7JG7 - chains C and F of the 20 polymer chains in the assembly; structure by electron microscopy, 3.50 A resolution.

== Chain C ==
Name: ATP synthase subunit alpha
Source organism: Mycolicibacterium smegmatis
Notes: EC 7.1.2.2
UniProt: A0A0D6IV93 (A0A0D6IV93_MYCSM); residues 23-548 here = UniProt positions 23-548
Amino-acid sequence (548 residues; each row starts with the number of its first residue; X marks 22 residues of unknown identity (built as UNK)):
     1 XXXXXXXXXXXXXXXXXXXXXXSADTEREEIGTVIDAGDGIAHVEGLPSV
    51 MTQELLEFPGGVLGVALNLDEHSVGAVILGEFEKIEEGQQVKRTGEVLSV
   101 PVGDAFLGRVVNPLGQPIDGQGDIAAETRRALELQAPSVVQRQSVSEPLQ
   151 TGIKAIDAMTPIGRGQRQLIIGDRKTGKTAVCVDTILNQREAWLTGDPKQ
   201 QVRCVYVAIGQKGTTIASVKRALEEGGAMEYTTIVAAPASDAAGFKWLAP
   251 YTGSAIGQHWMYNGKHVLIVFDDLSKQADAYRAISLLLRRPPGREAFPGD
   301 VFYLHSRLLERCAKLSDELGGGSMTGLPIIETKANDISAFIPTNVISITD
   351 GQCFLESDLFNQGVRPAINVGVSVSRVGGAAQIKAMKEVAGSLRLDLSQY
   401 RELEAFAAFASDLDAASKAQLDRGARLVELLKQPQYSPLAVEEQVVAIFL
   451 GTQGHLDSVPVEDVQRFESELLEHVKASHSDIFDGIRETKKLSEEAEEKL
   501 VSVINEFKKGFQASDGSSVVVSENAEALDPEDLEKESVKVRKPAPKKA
Disordered / not traced: 1-11, 23-27, 517-526, 546-548

== Chain F ==
Name: ATP synthase subunit beta
Source organism: Mycolicibacterium smegmatis
Notes: EC 7.1.2.2
UniProt: A0A0D6IU77 (A0A0D6IU77_MYCSM); numbering as in UniProt (aligned over 1-475)
Amino-acid sequence (475 residues; each row starts with the number of its first residue):
     1 MTATAEKTAGRVVRITGPVVDVEFPRGSVPELFNALHAEITFGALAKTLT
    51 LEVAQHLGDSLVRCISMQPTDGLVRGVEVTDTGASISVPVGDGVKGHVFN
   101 ALGDCLDDPGYGKDFEHWSIHRKPPAFSDLEPRTEMLETGLKVVDLLTPY
   151 VRGGKIALFGGAGVGKTVLIQEMINRIARNFGGTSVFAGVGERTREGNDL
   201 WVELADANVLKDTALVFGQMDEPPGTRMRVALSALTMAEFFRDEQGQDVL
   251 LFIDNIFRFTQAGSEVSTLLGRMPSAVGYQPTLADEMGELQERITSTRGR
   301 SITSMQAVYVPADDYTDPAPATTFAHLDATTELSRAVFSKGIFPAVDPLA
   351 SSSTILDPAIVGDEHYRVAQEVIRILQRYKDLQDIIAILGIDELSEEDKQ
   401 LVNRARRIERFLSQNMMAAEQFTGQPGSTVPLKETIEAFDKLTKGEFDHL
   451 PEQAFFLIGGLDDLAKKAESLGAKL
Disordered / not traced: 1-7, 472-475

== Interface between chain C and chain F ==
Contacting residue pairs (13):
  Met-51(C) / Leu-73(F)
  Thr-52(C) / Asp-71(F)
  Thr-52(C) / Gly-72(F)  hydrogen bond (backbone-backbone)
  Thr-52(C) / Leu-73(F)  hydrogen bond (backbone-backbone)
  Asn-68(C) / Ile-15(F)
  Leu-69(C) / Arg-14(F)
  Leu-69(C) / Ile-15(F)  hydrogen bond (backbone-backbone)
  Asp-70(C) / Val-13(F)
  Glu-71(C) / Val-13(F)
  Gly-371(C) / Ser-339(F)
  Gly-378(C) / Gln-421(F)
  Gly-379(C) / Gln-421(F)  hydrogen bond (backbone-backbone)
  Gly-391(C) / Phe-422(F)
Also at the interface, not in a pair above, chain C (20 interface residues in all): Pro-48, Val-50, Leu-67, Arg-294, Gly-299, Ser-306, Ser-338, Ala-380, Ser-398, Gln-399
Also at the interface, not in a pair above, chain F (19 interface residues in all): Gly-17, Val-74, Arg-75, Met-220, Glu-265, Gly-278, Ala-312, Phe-338, Lys-340, Thr-423

== Summary ==
The interface between chain C and chain F involves 20 residues on one side and 19 on the other, with 4
hydrogen bonds. Backbone hydrogen bonds pair Thr-52(C)/Gly-72(F), Thr-52(C)/Leu-73(F) and Leu-69(C)/Ile-15(F).
Here chain C is ATP synthase subunit alpha and chain F is ATP synthase subunit beta, both from
Mycolicibacterium smegmatis. Entry 7JG7 (Cryo-EM structure of bedaquiline-free Mycobacterium smegmatis ATP
synthase rotational state 3 (backbone model)) was determined by electron microscopy together with 7JG5, 7JG6,
7JG8, 7JG9, 7JGA, 7JGB and 7JGC from the same study.
